PDB entry 7L1T | X-ray diffraction, 2.25 A resolution | chain A

# Chain A
Name: O-phosphoseryl-tRNA(Sec) selenium transferase
From: Homo sapiens
Notes: EC 2.9.1.2
UniProtKB: Q9HD40 (SPCS_HUMAN); residues 1-501 here = UniProt positions 1-501
Amino-acid sequence (521 residues; numbered -19 to 501; the number before each row is that of its first residue; numbers below 1 keep their minus sign (Met-19 is residue -19)):
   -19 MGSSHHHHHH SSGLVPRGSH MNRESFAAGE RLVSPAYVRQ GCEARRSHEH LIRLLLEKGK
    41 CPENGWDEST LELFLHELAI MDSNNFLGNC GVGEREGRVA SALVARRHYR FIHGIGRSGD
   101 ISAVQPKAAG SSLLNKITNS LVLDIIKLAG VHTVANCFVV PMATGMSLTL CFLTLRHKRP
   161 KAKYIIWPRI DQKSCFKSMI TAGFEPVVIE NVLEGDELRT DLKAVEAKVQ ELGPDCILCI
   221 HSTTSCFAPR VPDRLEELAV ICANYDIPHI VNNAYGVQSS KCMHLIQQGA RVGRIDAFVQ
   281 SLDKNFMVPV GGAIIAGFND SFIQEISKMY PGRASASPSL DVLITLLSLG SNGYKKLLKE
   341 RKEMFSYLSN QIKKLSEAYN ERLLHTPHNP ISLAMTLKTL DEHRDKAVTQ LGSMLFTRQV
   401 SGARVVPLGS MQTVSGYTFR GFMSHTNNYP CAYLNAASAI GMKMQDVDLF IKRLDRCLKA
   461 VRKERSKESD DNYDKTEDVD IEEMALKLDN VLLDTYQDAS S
Disordered / not traced: -19 to 7, 465-501
Differences from the reference sequence: initiating methionine (-19); expression tag (-18 to 0)
UniProt features mapped onto this chain:
  - region: Gly96 to Pro106 (Phosphate loop (P-loop)), Asp474 to Leu493 (SLA/LP epitope)
  - binding site (pyridoxal 5'-phosphate): Arg75
  - binding site (substrate): Arg97, Ser98, Gln105, Arg313
  - binding site (tRNA): Arg271, Arg398, Lys463
  - site: Glu74 (May act as a substrate filter by repelling compounds with a negatively charged alpha-carboxylate)
  - modified residue: Ser14 (Phosphoserine), Lys284 (N6-(pyridoxal phosphate)lysine)
  - natural variant: Ala239 (A239T: In PCH2D), Thr325 (T325S: In PCH2D), Tyr334 (Y334C: In PCH2D)
  - mutagenesis: Arg75 (R75A: Inactive in vivo), Arg97 (R97A: Indistinguishable from wild-type; R97Q: Indistinguishable from wild-type), Gln105 (Q105A: Inactive in vivo), Lys173 (K173A: Indistinguishable from wild-type; K173M: Indistinguishable from wild-type), Lys284 (K284A: Loss of activity), Arg313 (R313A: Inactive in vivo)
Glycans and other covalent adducts: 4'-deoxypyridoxine phosphate (PLR) linked to Lys284
Small-molecule neighbours: 4'-deoxypyridoxine phosphate (PLR; (5-hydroxy-4,6-dimethylpyridin-3-yl)methyl dihydrogen phosphate): Ala143, Thr144, Gly145, Ile170, Gln172, Ser174, Cys175, Ser225, Asn252, Ala254, Tyr255
What the authors report for this chain:
  - binding site for 4'-deoxypyridoxine phosphate: Lys284
  - mutagenesis - F396V, R398A, R398E: abolished catalytic activity
  - mutagenesis - S393A, T397V: decreased catalytic activity
  - mutagenesis - Q399A: unchanged catalytic activity

# In short
4'-deoxypyridoxine phosphate is covalently linked to Lys284. From UniProt: pyridoxal 5'-phosphate-binding
residue Arg75, 4 substrate-binding residues, 3 tRNA-binding residues and 6 mutagenesis sites. From the paper:
a binding site for 4'-deoxypyridoxine phosphate at Lys284; F396V, R398A and R398E abolish catalytic activity;
6 substitutions were tested in all.
Chain A is O-phosphoseryl-tRNA(Sec) selenium transferase (Homo sapiens); the structure, Crystal structure of
human holo SepSecS, was determined by X-ray diffraction, deposited together with 8G9Z and 7MDL.
